Entry 9JT1 (electron microscopy, 3.09 A resolution); this record covers chains C and D of the 6 polymer chains in the assembly.

Chain C:
Name: heavy chain of GC1102
Source organism: Homo sapiens
Amino-acid sequence (228 residues; numbered 1 to 228; the number before each row is that of its first residue):
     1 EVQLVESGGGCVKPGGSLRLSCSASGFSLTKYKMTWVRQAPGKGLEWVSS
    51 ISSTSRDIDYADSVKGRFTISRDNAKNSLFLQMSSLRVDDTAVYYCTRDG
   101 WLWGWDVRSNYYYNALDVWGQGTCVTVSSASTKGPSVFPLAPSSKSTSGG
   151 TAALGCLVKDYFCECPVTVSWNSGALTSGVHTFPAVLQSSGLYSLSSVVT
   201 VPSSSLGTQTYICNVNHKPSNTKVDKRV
Unresolved in the structure: 128-228
Disulfides: C22-C96

Chain D:
Name: light chain of GC1102
Source organism: Homo sapiens
Amino-acid sequence (214 residues; row label = number of the first residue in the row):
     1 DIVVTQSPSSLSASVGDRVTITCRASQGIYNSIAWYQQKCGKAPKLLLYS
    51 TSTLLSGVPSRFSGSGSGTDYTLTITNLQCEDFATYYCQQYFVTPETFGQ
   101 GTKLEIKRTVAAPSVFIFPPSDEQLKSGTASVVCLLNNFYPREAKVQWKV
   151 DNALQSGNSQESVTCQDSKDCTYSLSSTLTLSKADYEKHKVYACEVTHQG
   201 LSSPVTKSFNRGEC
Unresolved in the structure: 108-214
Disulfides: C23-C88

Chain C / chain D interface:
Residue-residue contacts - 29 pairs, chain C then chain D:
  V37(C) - F98(D)  hydrophobic
  Q39(C) - Q38(D)  hydrogen bond
  Q39(C) - Y87(D)  hydrogen bond
  L45(C) - P44(D)  hydrophobic
  L45(C) - Y87(D)  hydrophobic
  L45(C) - F98(D)
  W47(C) - P95(D)  hydrophobic
  W47(C) - E96(D)
  D59(C) - T94(D)
  Y95(C) - Q38(D)  hydrogen bond
  Y95(C) - A43(D)  hydrophobic
  R108(C) - T94(D)
  Y113(C) - Y91(D)  hydrophobic
  N114(C) - L46(D)
  N114(C) - Y49(D)
  A115(C) - A34(D)  hydrophobic
  A115(C) - Y36(D)  hydrogen bond (backbone-side chain)
  A115(C) - L46(D)
  A115(C) - Q89(D)
  A115(C) - Y91(D)  hydrophobic
  L116(C) - Y36(D)
  L116(C) - L46(D)
  L116(C) - Q89(D)
  L116(C) - F98(D)  hydrophobic
  D117(C) - L46(D)
  D117(C) - L55(D)
  W119(C) - Y36(D)
  W119(C) - P44(D)
  G120(C) - A43(D)
Interface residues without a listed pair, chain C (20 interface residues in all): K33, K43, G44, E46, D99, Q121
Interface residues without a listed pair, chain D (17 interface residues in all): K42, Q100

Summary:
Chain C and chain D form an interface of 20 and 17 residues respectively, with 4 hydrogen bonds. Polar pairs
include Q39(C)-Q38(D), Q39(C)-Y87(D) and Y95(C)-Q38(D).
Chain C is heavy chain of GC1102 and chain D is light chain of GC1102, both from Homo sapiens; the structure,
Structure of HBsAg in complex with FabHBC and FabGC1102, was determined by electron microscopy (same
publication as 9U9B).
